Entry 7ETO (electron microscopy, 4.00 A resolution); this record covers chains a and B of the 26 polymer chains in the assembly.

Chain a (and B):
Protein: Major capsid protein
From: Human cytomegalovirus
Notes: chain B of this document is another copy of the same molecule, construct and numbering; everything in this record applies to it too
Reference sequence: A0A1U8QPG3 (A0A1U8QPG3_HCMV); residue numbers follow UniProt; this construct covers 1-1370
Amino-acid sequence (1370 residues; each row starts with the number of its first residue):
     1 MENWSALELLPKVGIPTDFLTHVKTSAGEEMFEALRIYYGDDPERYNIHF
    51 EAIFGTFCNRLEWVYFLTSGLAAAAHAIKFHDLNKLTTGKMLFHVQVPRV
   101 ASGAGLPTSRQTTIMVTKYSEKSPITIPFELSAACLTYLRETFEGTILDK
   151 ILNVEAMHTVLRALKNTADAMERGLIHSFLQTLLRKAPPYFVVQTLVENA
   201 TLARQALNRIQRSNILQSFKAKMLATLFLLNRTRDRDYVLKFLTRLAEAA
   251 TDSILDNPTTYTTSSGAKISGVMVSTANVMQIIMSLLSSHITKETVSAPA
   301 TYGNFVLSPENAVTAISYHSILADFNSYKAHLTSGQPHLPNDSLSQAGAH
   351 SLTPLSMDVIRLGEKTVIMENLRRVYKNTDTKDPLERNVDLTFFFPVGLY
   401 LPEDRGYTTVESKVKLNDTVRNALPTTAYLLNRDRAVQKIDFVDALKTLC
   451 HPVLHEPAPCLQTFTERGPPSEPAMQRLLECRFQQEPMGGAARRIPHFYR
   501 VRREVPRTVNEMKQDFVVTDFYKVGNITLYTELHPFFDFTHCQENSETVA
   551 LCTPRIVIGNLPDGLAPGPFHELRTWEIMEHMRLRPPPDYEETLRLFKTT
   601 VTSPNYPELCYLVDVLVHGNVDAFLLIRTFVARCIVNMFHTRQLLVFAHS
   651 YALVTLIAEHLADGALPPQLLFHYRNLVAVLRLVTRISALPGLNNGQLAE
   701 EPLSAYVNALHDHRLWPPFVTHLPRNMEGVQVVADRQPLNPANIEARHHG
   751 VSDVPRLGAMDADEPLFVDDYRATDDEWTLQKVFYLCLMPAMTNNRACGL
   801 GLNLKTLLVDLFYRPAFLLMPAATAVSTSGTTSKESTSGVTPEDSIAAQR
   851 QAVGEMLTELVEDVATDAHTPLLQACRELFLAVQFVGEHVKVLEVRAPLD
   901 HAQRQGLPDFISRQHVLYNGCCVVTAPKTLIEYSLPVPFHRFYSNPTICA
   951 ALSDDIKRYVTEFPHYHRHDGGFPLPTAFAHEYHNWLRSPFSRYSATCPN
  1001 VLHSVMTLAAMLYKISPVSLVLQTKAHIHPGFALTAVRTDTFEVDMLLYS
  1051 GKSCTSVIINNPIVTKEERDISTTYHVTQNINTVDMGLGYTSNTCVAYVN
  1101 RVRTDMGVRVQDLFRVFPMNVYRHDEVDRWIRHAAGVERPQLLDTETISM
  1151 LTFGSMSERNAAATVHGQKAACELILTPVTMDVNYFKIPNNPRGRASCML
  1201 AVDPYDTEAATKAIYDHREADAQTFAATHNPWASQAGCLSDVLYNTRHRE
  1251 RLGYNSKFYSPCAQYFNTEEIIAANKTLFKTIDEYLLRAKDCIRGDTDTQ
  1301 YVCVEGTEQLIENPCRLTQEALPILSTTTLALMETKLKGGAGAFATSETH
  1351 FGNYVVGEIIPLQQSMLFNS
Disordered / not traced: 1-54, 823-841 (chain B: 324-341, 825-841)
Cystine bridges: Cys-481/Cys-542, Cys-1292/Cys-1303
What the authors report for this chain:
  - conformationally variable residues (loop rearrangement): Leu-1143 to Val-1165

Chain a / chain B interface:
Pairs across the interface (83):
  His-81(a) / Gly-145(B)
  Asp-82(a) / Thr-146(B)  hydrogen bond
  Asp-82(a) / Leu-148(B)
  Lys-85(a) / Tyr-138(B)  hydrogen bond
  Lys-85(a) / Leu-152(B)
  Lys-90(a) / Glu-2(B)  salt bridge
  Leu-92(a) / Leu-7(B)  hydrophobic
  Phe-93(a) / Leu-7(B)
  His-94(a) / Leu-7(B)
  His-94(a) / Glu-8(B)  salt bridge
  Val-95(a) / Phe-19(B)  hydrophobic
  Val-97(a) / Val-23(B)  hydrophobic
  Arg-110(a) / Tyr-39(B)
  Gln-111(a) / Tyr-39(B)
  Gln-111(a) / Gly-40(B)  hydrogen bond (backbone-backbone)
  Gln-111(a) / Asp-41(B)  hydrogen bond
  Thr-112(a) / Tyr-38(B)
  Thr-112(a) / Tyr-39(B)
  Thr-113(a) / Ile-37(B)
  Thr-113(a) / Tyr-38(B)  hydrogen bond (backbone-backbone)
  Ile-114(a) / Val-23(B)  hydrophobic
  Ile-114(a) / Ala-27(B)  hydrophobic
  Ile-114(a) / Ile-37(B)  hydrophobic
  Met-115(a) / Trp-4(B)
  Met-115(a) / Leu-7(B)  hydrophobic
  Met-115(a) / Ala-34(B)
  Met-115(a) / Leu-35(B)
  Met-115(a) / Arg-36(B)  hydrogen bond (backbone-backbone)
  Met-115(a) / Tyr-38(B)  hydrophobic
  Val-116(a) / Phe-32(B)  hydrophobic
  Val-116(a) / Ala-34(B)
  Thr-117(a) / Trp-4(B)
  Thr-117(a) / Glu-33(B)
  Thr-117(a) / Ala-34(B)
  Lys-118(a) / Phe-32(B)
  Tyr-119(a) / Glu-2(B)
  Tyr-119(a) / Glu-33(B)
  Leu-196(a) / Leu-20(B)  hydrophobic
  Ala-200(a) / Leu-20(B)
  Ala-200(a) / Thr-21(B)
  Ala-203(a) / His-22(B)
  Ala-203(a) / Thr-25(B)
  Arg-204(a) / His-22(B)  hydrogen bond (backbone-side chain)
  Arg-204(a) / Lys-24(B)
  Arg-204(a) / Thr-25(B)
  Gln-205(a) / Thr-25(B)  hydrogen bond (backbone-side chain)
  Leu-207(a) / Glu-29(B)
  Ala-249(a) / Leu-20(B)
  Thr-251(a) / Asp-18(B)
  Thr-251(a) / Leu-20(B)
  Asp-252(a) / Asp-18(B)
  Ile-254(a) / Ile-15(B)  hydrophobic
  Leu-307(a) / Ile-147(B)
  Leu-307(a) / Leu-148(B)  hydrophobic
  Ser-308(a) / Ile-147(B)
  Pro-309(a) / Ile-147(B)
  Ala-312(a) / Leu-148(B)  hydrophobic
  Ala-312(a) / Ile-151(B)  hydrophobic
  Tyr-328(a) / Pro-11(B)
  His-331(a) / Pro-11(B)
  Leu-332(a) / Leu-9(B)
  Leu-332(a) / Leu-10(B)  hydrophobic
  Leu-332(a) / Pro-11(B)
  Gln-336(a) / Pro-11(B)
  Pro-337(a) / Pro-11(B)
  Pro-337(a) / Lys-12(B)  hydrogen bond (backbone-backbone)
  His-338(a) / Lys-12(B)
  Leu-339(a) / Pro-11(B)
  Leu-339(a) / Lys-12(B)  hydrogen bond (backbone-backbone)
  Leu-339(a) / Val-13(B)  hydrophobic
  Asn-341(a) / Val-13(B)
  Asp-342(a) / Val-13(B)
  Asn-1061(a) / Phe-143(B)
  Asn-1061(a) / Glu-144(B)
  Ile-1063(a) / Phe-143(B)  hydrophobic
  Leu-1088(a) / Phe-19(B)  hydrophobic
  Leu-1088(a) / Met-31(B)
  Leu-1088(a) / Phe-32(B)
  Thr-1277(a) / Glu-29(B)  hydrogen bond (side chain-backbone)
  Leu-1278(a) / Glu-29(B)  hydrogen bond (backbone-side chain)
  Phe-1279(a) / Glu-29(B)
  Phe-1279(a) / Met-31(B)  hydrophobic
  Lys-1280(a) / Glu-30(B)
Also at the interface, not in a pair above, chain a (56 interface residues in all): Asn-199, Ala-206, Arg-212, Tyr-318, Leu-322, Gly-1089, Tyr-1090
Also at the interface, not in a pair above, chain B (43 interface residues in all): Gly-28, Ile-53

Summary:
56 residues of chain a face 43 of chain B across their interface, with 12 hydrogen bonds and 2 salt bridges.
Polar pairs include Lys-90(a)/Glu-2(B), His-94(a)/Glu-8(B) and Asp-82(a)/Thr-146(B). The paper reports
conformational variability at Leu-1143(a).
Chain a and chain B are both Major capsid protein (Human cytomegalovirus); the structure, C1 CVSC-binding
penton vertex in the virion capsid of Human Cytomegalovirus, was determined by electron microscopy (same
publication as 7ET2, 7ET3, 7ETJ and 7ETM).
